PDB entry 5X7B | X-ray diffraction, 2.45 A resolution | chains A and N of the 3 polymer chains in the assembly

# Chain A
Molecule: Tyrosine-protein phosphatase non-receptor type 11
Source organism: Homo sapiens
Notes: EC 3.1.3.48; fragment: sh2
Reference sequence: Q06124 (PTN11_HUMAN); numbering as in UniProt (aligned over 1-220)
Amino-acid sequence (220 residues; numbered 1 to 220; the number before each row is that of its first residue):
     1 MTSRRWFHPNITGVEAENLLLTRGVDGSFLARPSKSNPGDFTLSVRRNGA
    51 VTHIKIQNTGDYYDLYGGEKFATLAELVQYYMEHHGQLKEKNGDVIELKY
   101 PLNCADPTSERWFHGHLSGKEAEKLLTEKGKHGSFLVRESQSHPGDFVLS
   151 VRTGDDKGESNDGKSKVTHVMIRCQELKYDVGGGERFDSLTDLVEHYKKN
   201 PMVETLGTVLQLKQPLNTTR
Unresolved in the structure: 1-2, 154-165
Curated features (UniProtKB/Swiss-Prot):
  - modified residue: Thr2 (N-acetylthreonine), Tyr62 (Phosphotyrosine), Tyr66 (Phosphotyrosine)
  - natural variant: Thr2 (T2I: In NS1), Thr42 (T42A: In NS1), Asn58 (N58K: In NS1), Thr59 (T59A: In NS1), Gly60 (G60A: In NS1; G60V: In myelodysplastic syndrome), Asp61 (D61G: In NS1; D61N: In NS1; D61V: In JMML; D61Y: In JMML), Tyr62 (Y62D: In NS1), Tyr63 (Y63C: In NS1), Glu69 (E69K: In JMML; E69Q: In NS1), Phe71 (F71K: In acute myeloid leukemia; F71L: In NS1), Ala72 (A72G: In NS1; A72S: In NS1; A72T: In JMML; A72V: In JMML), Thr73 (T73I: In NS1), 4 further natural variant entries in UniProt

# Chain N
Molecule: CagA
Reference sequence: Q9RF15 (Q9RF15_HELPX); residues 966-978 here correspond to UniProt positions 959-971 (UniProt number = residue number - 7)
Amino-acid sequence (13 residues; numbered 966 to 978; the number before each row is that of its first residue):
   966 VSPEPIYATIDDL
Unresolved in the structure: 966-970, 978
Modified residues: Tyr972 (O-phosphotyrosine; PTR)

# Chain A / chain N interface
Pairs across the interface (16; chain A residue first):
  Arg138(A) - Tyr972(N)
  Ser140(A) - Tyr972(N)
  Gln141(A) - Tyr972(N)
  Ser142(A) - Tyr972(N)
  Val148(A) - Tyr972(N)
  Thr168(A) - Ala973(N)
  His169(A) - Tyr972(N)
  His169(A) - Ala973(N)  hydrogen bond (backbone-backbone)
  Val170(A) - Ile975(N)  hydrophobic
  Met171(A) - Tyr972(N)
  Met202(A) - Ile975(N)  hydrophobic
  Val203(A) - Ile975(N)
  Glu204(A) - Ala973(N)
  Glu204(A) - Thr974(N)
  Thr205(A) - Thr974(N)  hydrogen bond (backbone-backbone)
  Thr205(A) - Asp976(N)
Other interface residues (no listed pair), chain A (17 interface residues in all): Gly119, Glu139, His143, Val181

# Overview
The interface between chain A and chain N involves 17 residues on one side and 5 on the other; the contacts
include 2 hydrogen bonds. Main-chain hydrogen bonds include His169(A)-Ala973(N) and Thr205(A)-Thr974(N).
Here chain A is Tyrosine-protein phosphatase non-receptor type 11 (Homo sapiens) and chain N is CagA. Entry
5X7B (Crystal structure of SHP2_SH2-CagA EPIYA_C peptide complex) was determined by X-ray diffraction,
deposited together with 5X94.
